Entry 7KAQ (electron microscopy, 4.00 A resolution); this record covers chains B and D of the 7 polymer chains in the assembly.

[Chain B]
Name: Protein transport protein SBH1
Organism: Saccharomyces cerevisiae BY4741
UniProt: P52870 (SC6B1_YEAST); numbering as in UniProt (aligned over 1-82)
Amino-acid sequence (82 residues; row label = number of the first residue in the row):
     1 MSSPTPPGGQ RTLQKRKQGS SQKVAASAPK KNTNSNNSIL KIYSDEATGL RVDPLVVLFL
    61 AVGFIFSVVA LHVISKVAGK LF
Unresolved in the structure: 1-50

[Chain D]
Name: Protein translocation protein SEC63
Organism: Saccharomyces cerevisiae BY4741
UniProt: P14906 (SEC63_YEAST); numbering as in UniProt (aligned over 2-663)
Amino-acid sequence (694 residues; row label = number of the first residue in the row; numbers below 1 keep their minus sign (Gly-13 is residue -13)):
   -13 GGSGGSGGSG GSGGSPTNYE YDEASETWPS FILTGLLMVV GPMTLLQIYQ IFFGANAEDG
    47 NSGKSKEFNE EVFKNLNEEY TSDEIKQFRR KFDKNSNKKS KIWSRRNIII IVGWILVAIL
   107 LQRINSNDAI KDAATKLFDP YEILGISTSA SDRDIKSAYR KLSVKFHPDK LAKGLTPDEK
   167 SVMEETYVQI TKAYESLTDE LVRQNYLKYG HPDGPQSTSH GIALPRFLVD GSASPLLVVC
   227 YVALLGLILP YFVSRWWART QSYTKKGIHN VTASNFVSNL VNYKPSEIVT TDLILHWLSF
   287 AHEFKQFFPD LQPTDFEKLL QDHINRRDSG KLNNAKFRIV AKCHSLLHGL LDIACGFRNL
   347 DIALGAINTF KCIVQAVPLT PNCQILQLPN VDKEHFITKT GDIHTLGKLF TLEDAKIGEV
   407 LGIKDQAKLN ETLRVASHIP NLKIIKADFL VPGENQVTPS STPYISLKVL VRSAKQPLIP
   467 TSLIPEENLT EPQDFESQRD PFAMMSKQPL VPYSFAPFFP TKRRGSWCCL VSSQKDGKIL
   527 QTPIIIEKLS YKNLNDDKDF FDKRIKMDLT KHEKFDINDW EIGTIKIPLG QPAPETVGDF
   587 FFRVIVKSTD YFTTDLDITM NMKVRDSPAV EQVEVYSEED DEYSTDDDET ESDDESDASD
   647 YTDIDTDTEA EDDESPEAGG ATTASGTGEN LYFQ
Unresolved in the structure: -13 to 3, 37-53, 79-92, 116-201, 613-680
Construct notes: expression tag (-13 to 1, 664-680)
UniProt features mapped onto this chain:
  - modified residue: Ser512 (Phosphoserine)
  - mutagenesis: Ala179 (A179T: Temperature-sensitive), Pro426 (P426L: Temperature-sensitive), Ile431 (I431N: Temperature-sensitive), Pro503 (P503A: Temperature-sensitive), Gly511 (G511R: Temperature-sensitive), Thr652 (T652A: Abolishes interaction with SEC62; defect in protein translocation), Thr654 (T654A: Abolishes interaction with SEC62; defect in protein translocation)
Reported in the primary citation:
  - mutagenesis - E440R/F481S: unchanged growth
  - mutagenesis - E440R/F481S: decreased growth in response to pore-mutant (PM) Sec61alpha

[How chain B and chain D interact]
Contacting residue pairs - 5 pairs, chain B then chain D:
  Leu55(B) with Trp243(D)
  Leu58(B) with Val239(D), hydrophobic
  Val62(B) with Leu231(D)
  Ile65(B) with Leu231(D), hydrophobic
  Phe66(B) with Val228(D), hydrophobic
Also at the interface, not in a pair above, chain B (6 interface residues in all): Phe59
Also at the interface, not in a pair above, chain D (7 interface residues in all): Gly232, Pro236, Ser240

[Overview]
The interface between chain B and chain D involves 6 residues on one side and 7 on the other. UniProt lists 7
mutagenesis sites on chain D. The paper reports that E440R/F481S of chain D reduce growth in response to
pore-mutant (PM) Sec61alpha; E440R/F481S of chain D leave growth unchanged.
Chain B is Protein transport protein SBH1 and chain D is Protein translocation protein SEC63, both from
Saccharomyces cerevisiae BY4741; the structure, Cryo-EM structure of the Sec complex from S. cerevisiae, Sec61
pore mutant, class with Sec62, conformation ..., was determined by electron microscopy (same publication as
7KAH, 7KAI, 7KAJ, 7KAK, 7KAL, 7KAM and 8 further entries).
